5B4H - chain A; structure by X-ray diffraction, 1.11 A resolution.

== Chain A ==
Name: Phycocyanobilin:ferredoxin oxidoreductase
Source organism: Synechocystis sp. PCC 6803
Notes: EC 1.3.7.5
UniProtKB: Q55891 (PCYA_SYNY3); residues 1-248 here = UniProt positions 1-248
Sequence (248 residues; numbered 1 to 248; the number before each row is that of its first residue):
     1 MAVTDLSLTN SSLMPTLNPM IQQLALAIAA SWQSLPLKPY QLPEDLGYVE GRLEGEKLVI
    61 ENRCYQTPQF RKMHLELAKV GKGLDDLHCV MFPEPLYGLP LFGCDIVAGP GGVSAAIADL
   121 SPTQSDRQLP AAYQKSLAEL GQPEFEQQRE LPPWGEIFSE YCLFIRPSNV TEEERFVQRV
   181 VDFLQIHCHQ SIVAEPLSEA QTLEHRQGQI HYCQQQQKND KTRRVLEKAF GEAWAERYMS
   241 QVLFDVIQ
Not modelled in the structure: 1-7, 248
Differences from the reference sequence: engineered mutation Asp-86 (Ile in Q55891)
Small-molecule neighbours: biliverdine ix alpha (BLA): Glu-76, Leu-84, Asp-86, His-88, Cys-89, Val-90, Gly-103, Cys-104, Asp-105, Val-107, Ser-114, Ala-115, Ile-117, Arg-149, Leu-151, Pro-152, Trp-154, Phe-158, Phe-164, Tyr-212, Gln-216, Asn-219, Lys-221, Thr-222, Val-225, Leu-226, Leu-243, Phe-244

== Overview ==
Chain A binds biliverdine ix alpha.
Chain A is Phycocyanobilin:ferredoxin oxidoreductase (Synechocystis sp. PCC 6803); the structure, Crystal
structure of I86D mutant of phycocyanobilin:ferredoxin oxidoreductase in complex with biliverdin (data 1), was
determined by X-ray diffraction (same publication as 5B4I and 5B4J).
